4B2Y - chains A and C of the 4 polymer chains in the assembly; structure by X-ray diffraction, 1.90 A resolution.

== Chain A (and C) ==
Molecule: Catalase-phenol oxidase
Organism: Scytalidium thermophilum
Notes: EC 1.11.1.6; chain C of this document is another copy of the same molecule, construct and numbering; everything in this record applies to it too
Amino-acid sequence (719 residues; each row starts with the number of its first residue; numbers below 1 keep their minus sign (Gly-20 is residue -20)):
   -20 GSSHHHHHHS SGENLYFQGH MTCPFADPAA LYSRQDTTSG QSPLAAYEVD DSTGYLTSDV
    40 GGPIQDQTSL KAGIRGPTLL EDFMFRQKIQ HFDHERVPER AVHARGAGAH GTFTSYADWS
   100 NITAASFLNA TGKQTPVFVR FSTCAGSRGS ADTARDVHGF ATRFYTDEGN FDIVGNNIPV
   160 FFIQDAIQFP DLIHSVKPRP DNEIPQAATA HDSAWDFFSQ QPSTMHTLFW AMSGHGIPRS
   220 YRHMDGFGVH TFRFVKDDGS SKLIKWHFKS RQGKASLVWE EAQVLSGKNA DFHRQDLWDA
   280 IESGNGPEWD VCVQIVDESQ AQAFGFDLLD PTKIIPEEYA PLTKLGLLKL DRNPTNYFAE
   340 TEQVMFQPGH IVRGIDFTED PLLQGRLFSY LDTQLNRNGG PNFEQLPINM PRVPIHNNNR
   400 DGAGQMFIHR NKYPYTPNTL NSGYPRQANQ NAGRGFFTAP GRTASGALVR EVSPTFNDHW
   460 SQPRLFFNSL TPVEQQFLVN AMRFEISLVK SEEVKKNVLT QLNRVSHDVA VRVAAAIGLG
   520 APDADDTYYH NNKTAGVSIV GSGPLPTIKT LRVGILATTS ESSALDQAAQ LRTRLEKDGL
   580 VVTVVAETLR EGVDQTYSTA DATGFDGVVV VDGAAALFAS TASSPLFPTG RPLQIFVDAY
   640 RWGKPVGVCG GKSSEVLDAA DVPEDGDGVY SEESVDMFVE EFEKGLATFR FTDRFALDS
Disordered / not traced: -20 to 20, 619-621 (chain C: -20 to 20, 619-621, 650-652)
Metal / ion sites: heme Fe near Tyr369 (its only coordinating residue here)
Residues lining bound ligands:
  - heme (HEM), molecule 1: Ile68, Phe71, Asp72
  - heme (HEM), molecule 2: Arg79, Ala80, Val81, His82, Arg119, Gly138, Phe139, Ala140, Val153, Gly154, Asn155, Phe160, Ala165, Phe168, Val228, His229, Val343, Phe345, Leu361, Gly364, Arg365, Ser368, Tyr369, Thr372, Gln373, Arg376

== How chain A and chain C interact ==
Residue-residue contacts (262; chain A residue first):
  Gln44(A) - Arg449(C)
  Asp45(A) - Ile166(C)
  Gln46(A) - Ile166(C)
  Gln46(A) - Gln167(C)
  Gln46(A) - Asp170(C)  hydrogen bond
  Thr47(A) - Asp164(C)
  Thr47(A) - Ile166(C)
  Thr47(A) - Arg449(C)
  Thr47(A) - Glu450(C)
  Thr47(A) - Val451(C)
  Ser48(A) - Asp164(C)  hydrogen bond
  Ser48(A) - Ile166(C)
  Ser48(A) - Val448(C)
  Ser48(A) - Arg449(C)
  Leu49(A) - Leu447(C)
  Leu49(A) - Val448(C)
  Leu49(A) - Arg449(C)
  Lys50(A) - Ala446(C)
  Lys50(A) - Leu447(C)
  Lys50(A) - Val448(C)  hydrogen bond (backbone-backbone)
  Lys50(A) - Glu450(C)  hydrogen bond (side chain-backbone)
  Ala51(A) - Ala443(C)
  Ala51(A) - Ala446(C)
  Ala51(A) - Leu447(C)  hydrophobic
  Gly52(A) - Ser444(C)
  Gly52(A) - Ala446(C)  hydrogen bond (backbone-backbone)
  Gly52(A) - Val448(C)
  Ile53(A) - Val448(C)  hydrophobic
  Ile53(A) - Glu450(C)
  Ile53(A) - Val451(C)
  Ile53(A) - Ser452(C)
  Arg54(A) - Ala300(C)
  Arg54(A) - Gln301(C)  hydrogen bond
  Arg54(A) - Asp306(C)  salt bridge
  Arg54(A) - Leu308(C)
  Arg54(A) - Glu358(C)
  Arg54(A) - Ser452(C)
  Pro56(A) - Glu358(C)
  Pro56(A) - Gln363(C)
  Thr57(A) - Gln363(C)  hydrogen bond (backbone-side chain)
  Leu58(A) - Leu447(C)  hydrophobic
  Asp61(A) - Arg449(C)  salt bridge
  Met63(A) - Arg449(C)
  Phe64(A) - Ala165(C)  hydrophobic
  Phe64(A) - Ile166(C)  hydrophobic
  Phe64(A) - Gly364(C)
  Phe64(A) - Phe367(C)  hydrophobic
  Arg65(A) - Phe367(C)
  Lys67(A) - Ile166(C)  hydrogen bond (side chain-backbone)
  Lys67(A) - Pro169(C)
  Lys67(A) - Asp170(C)  salt bridge
  Ile68(A) - Ala165(C)
  Ile68(A) - Pro169(C)
  Ile68(A) - Phe367(C)  hydrophobic
  Ile68(A) - Ser368(C)
  Gln69(A) - Phe367(C)
  Gln69(A) - Asp371(C)
  Phe71(A) - Ala80(C)  hydrophobic
  Phe71(A) - Phe168(C)  hydrophobic
  Phe71(A) - Pro169(C)  hydrophobic
  Phe71(A) - Ile172(C)  hydrophobic
  Asp72(A) - Phe367(C)
  Asp72(A) - Ser368(C)  hydrogen bond
  Asp72(A) - Asp371(C)
  Asp72(A) - Thr372(C)  hydrogen bond (backbone-side chain)
  Asp72(A) - Asn375(C)
  His73(A) - Asp371(C)  salt bridge
  His73(A) - Asn375(C)  hydrogen bond
  Glu74(A) - His173(C)  salt bridge
  Arg75(A) - Pro77(C)
  Arg75(A) - Glu78(C)
  Arg75(A) - Ala80(C)  hydrogen bond (side chain-backbone)
  Arg75(A) - Lys176(C)
  Arg75(A) - Asn375(C)  hydrogen bond (backbone-side chain)
  Val76(A) - Pro77(C)
  Pro77(A) - Arg75(C)
  Pro77(A) - Val76(C)
  Pro77(A) - Pro77(C)
  Glu78(A) - Arg75(C)
  Glu78(A) - Arg127(C)  salt bridge
  Ala80(A) - Phe71(C)  hydrophobic
  Ala80(A) - Arg75(C)  hydrogen bond (backbone-side chain)
  Arg84(A) - Gln185(C)
  Ser126(A) - Arg127(C)  hydrogen bond
  Ser126(A) - Gly128(C)
  Arg127(A) - Glu78(C)  salt bridge
  Arg127(A) - Ser126(C)
  Arg127(A) - Arg127(C)
  Arg127(A) - Gly128(C)  hydrogen bond (backbone-backbone)
  Arg127(A) - Glu182(C)  salt bridge
  Gly128(A) - Ser126(C)
  Gly128(A) - Arg127(C)  hydrogen bond (backbone-backbone)
  Gly128(A) - Gly128(C)
  Gly128(A) - Ser129(C)  hydrogen bond (backbone-backbone)
  Gly128(A) - Gln185(C)
  Ser129(A) - Gly128(C)  hydrogen bond (backbone-backbone)
  Asp164(A) - Thr47(C)
  Asp164(A) - Ser48(C)  hydrogen bond
  Ala165(A) - Phe64(C)  hydrophobic
  Ala165(A) - Ile68(C)
  Ile166(A) - Asp45(C)
  Ile166(A) - Gln46(C)
  Ile166(A) - Thr47(C)
  Ile166(A) - Ser48(C)
  Ile166(A) - Phe64(C)  hydrophobic
  Ile166(A) - Lys67(C)  hydrogen bond (backbone-side chain)
  Gln167(A) - Gln46(C)
  Phe168(A) - Phe71(C)  hydrophobic
  Pro169(A) - Lys67(C)
  Pro169(A) - Ile68(C)
  Pro169(A) - Phe71(C)  hydrophobic
  Asp170(A) - Gln46(C)  hydrogen bond
  Asp170(A) - Lys67(C)  salt bridge
  Ile172(A) - Phe71(C)  hydrophobic
  His173(A) - Glu74(C)  salt bridge
  Lys176(A) - Arg75(C)
  Arg178(A) - Trp277(C)
  Pro179(A) - Asn335(C)
  Pro179(A) - Tyr336(C)  hydrogen bond (backbone-backbone)
  Asp180(A) - Trp277(C)
  Asp180(A) - Thr334(C)
  Asp180(A) - Tyr336(C)  hydrogen bond (backbone-backbone)
  Asn181(A) - Arg273(C)
  Asn181(A) - Trp277(C)
  Asn181(A) - Tyr336(C)
  Glu182(A) - Arg127(C)  salt bridge
  Glu182(A) - Asp270(C)
  Glu182(A) - Arg273(C)  salt bridge
  Glu182(A) - Tyr336(C)  hydrogen bond
  Ile183(A) - Arg273(C)
  Ile183(A) - Gln274(C)
  Pro184(A) - Asp270(C)
  Gln185(A) - Arg84(C)
  Gln185(A) - Gly128(C)
  Gln185(A) - Asp270(C)  hydrogen bond (backbone-side chain)
  Gln200(A) - Gln46(C)
  Glu259(A) - Pro627(C)
  Glu259(A) - Arg630(C)  salt bridge
  Gln262(A) - Gly266(C)
  Gln262(A) - Lys267(C)  hydrogen bond
  Ser265(A) - Gly266(C)
  Gly266(A) - Gln262(C)
  Gly266(A) - Ser265(C)  hydrogen bond (backbone-side chain)
  Gly266(A) - Gly266(C)
  Lys267(A) - Gln262(C)  hydrogen bond
  Asp270(A) - Glu182(C)
  Asp270(A) - Ile183(C)
  Asp270(A) - Pro184(C)
  Asp270(A) - Gln185(C)  hydrogen bond (side chain-backbone)
  Arg273(A) - Asn181(C)
  Arg273(A) - Glu182(C)  salt bridge
  Arg273(A) - Ile183(C)
  Gln274(A) - Ile183(C)
  Trp277(A) - Arg178(C)
  Trp277(A) - Asp180(C)
  Trp277(A) - Asn181(C)
  Gln301(A) - Arg54(C)
  Asp306(A) - Arg54(C)  salt bridge
  Leu308(A) - Arg54(C)
  Pro333(A) - Asp180(C)
  Thr334(A) - Asp180(C)
  Asn335(A) - Pro179(C)
  Tyr336(A) - Pro179(C)  hydrogen bond (backbone-backbone)
  Tyr336(A) - Asp180(C)  hydrogen bond (backbone-backbone)
  Tyr336(A) - Asn181(C)
  Tyr336(A) - Glu182(C)  hydrogen bond
  Glu358(A) - Arg54(C)
  Glu358(A) - Gly55(C)
  Glu358(A) - Pro56(C)
  Gln363(A) - Pro56(C)
  Gln363(A) - Thr57(C)  hydrogen bond (side chain-backbone)
  Gly364(A) - Phe64(C)
  Phe367(A) - Phe64(C)  hydrophobic
  Phe367(A) - Arg65(C)
  Phe367(A) - Ile68(C)  hydrophobic
  Phe367(A) - Gln69(C)
  Phe367(A) - Asp72(C)
  Ser368(A) - Ile68(C)
  Ser368(A) - Asp72(C)  hydrogen bond
  Asp371(A) - Gln69(C)
  Asp371(A) - Asp72(C)
  Asp371(A) - His73(C)  salt bridge
  Thr372(A) - Asp72(C)  hydrogen bond (side chain-backbone)
  Asn375(A) - Asp72(C)
  Asn375(A) - His73(C)
  Asn375(A) - Arg75(C)  hydrogen bond (side chain-backbone)
  Ala443(A) - Ala51(C)
  Ser444(A) - Gly52(C)
  Ala446(A) - Lys50(C)
  Ala446(A) - Ala51(C)
  Ala446(A) - Gly52(C)  hydrogen bond (backbone-backbone)
  Leu447(A) - Leu49(C)
  Leu447(A) - Lys50(C)
  Leu447(A) - Ala51(C)  hydrophobic
  Val448(A) - Ser48(C)
  Val448(A) - Leu49(C)
  Val448(A) - Lys50(C)  hydrogen bond (backbone-backbone)
  Val448(A) - Gly52(C)
  Val448(A) - Ile53(C)
  Arg449(A) - Gln44(C)
  Arg449(A) - Thr47(C)
  Arg449(A) - Ser48(C)
  Arg449(A) - Leu49(C)
  Arg449(A) - Asp61(C)  salt bridge
  Arg449(A) - Met63(C)
  Glu450(A) - Thr47(C)
  Glu450(A) - Lys50(C)  hydrogen bond (backbone-side chain)
  Glu450(A) - Ile53(C)
  Val451(A) - Thr47(C)
  Val451(A) - Ile53(C)
  Ser452(A) - Ile53(C)
  Ser452(A) - Arg54(C)
  Asn479(A) - Pro624(C)  hydrogen bond (side chain-backbone)
  Arg482(A) - Pro624(C)
  Arg482(A) - Leu625(C)
  Phe483(A) - Ser597(C)
  Phe483(A) - Thr598(C)
  Ser486(A) - Leu588(C)
  Ser486(A) - Thr595(C)
  Ser486(A) - Thr598(C)
  Leu487(A) - Thr598(C)
  Ala514(A) - Thr587(C)
  Ala515(A) - Thr587(C)
  Ala515(A) - Leu588(C)  hydrogen bond (backbone-backbone)
  Ala515(A) - Thr595(C)
  Ile516(A) - Leu588(C)
  Gly517(A) - Leu588(C)
  Thr587(A) - Ala514(C)
  Thr587(A) - Ala515(C)
  Leu588(A) - Ser486(C)
  Leu588(A) - Lys494(C)
  Leu588(A) - Ala515(C)  hydrogen bond (backbone-backbone)
  Leu588(A) - Ile516(C)
  Leu588(A) - Gly517(C)  hydrogen bond (backbone-backbone)
  Thr595(A) - Ser486(C)
  Thr595(A) - Ala515(C)
  Ser597(A) - Phe483(C)
  Thr598(A) - Phe483(C)
  Thr598(A) - Ser486(C)
  Thr598(A) - Leu487(C)
  Ser622(A) - Ala695(C)
  Ser623(A) - Ala695(C)
  Pro624(A) - Asn479(C)  hydrogen bond (backbone-side chain)
  Pro624(A) - Arg482(C)
  Pro624(A) - Ala695(C)
  Pro624(A) - Leu696(C)
  Pro624(A) - Asp697(C)
  Leu625(A) - Arg482(C)
  Leu625(A) - Ala515(C)  hydrophobic
  Pro627(A) - Glu259(C)
  Thr628(A) - Arg640(C)
  Arg630(A) - Glu259(C)  salt bridge
  Gln633(A) - Glu259(C)
  Gln633(A) - Gln633(C)
  Gln633(A) - Arg640(C)
  Arg640(A) - Thr628(C)
  Arg640(A) - Gln633(C)
  Ala695(A) - Ser622(C)
  Ala695(A) - Ser623(C)
  Ala695(A) - Pro624(C)
  Leu696(A) - Pro624(C)
  Asp697(A) - Pro624(C)
Interface residues without a listed pair, chain A (125 interface residues in all): Gly55, Arg79, Val81, Ala269, Ala300, Phe337, Pro360, Leu374, Gly445, Pro453, Gln475, Lys494
Interface residues without a listed pair, chain C (125 interface residues in all): Leu58, Arg79, Val81, Gln200, Pro333, Phe337, Pro360, Leu374, Gly445, Pro453, Thr454, Gln475

== Summary ==
Chain A and chain C each contribute 125 residues to their interface; the contacts include 45 hydrogen bonds
and 18 salt bridges. Polar pairs include Arg54(A)-Asp306(C), Asp61(A)-Arg449(C) and Lys67(A)-Asp170(C).
Ligands of chain A: heme.
Chain A and chain C are both Catalase-phenol oxidase (Scytalidium thermophilum); the structure, Probing the
active center of catalase-phenol oxidase from Scytalidium thermophilum, was determined by X-ray diffraction
together with 4B31, 4B40 and 4B5K from the same study.
